5NZU - chains G and R of the 11 polymer chains in the assembly; structure by electron microscopy, 15.00 A resolution (very low resolution: no residue pairs are listed; an interface is given only as per-side residue counts).

# Chain G
Name: Coatomer subunit gamma-1
From: Mus musculus
UniProt: Q9QZE5 (COPG1_MOUSE); residues 1-874 here = UniProt positions 1-874
Sequence (874 residues; each row starts with the number of its first residue):
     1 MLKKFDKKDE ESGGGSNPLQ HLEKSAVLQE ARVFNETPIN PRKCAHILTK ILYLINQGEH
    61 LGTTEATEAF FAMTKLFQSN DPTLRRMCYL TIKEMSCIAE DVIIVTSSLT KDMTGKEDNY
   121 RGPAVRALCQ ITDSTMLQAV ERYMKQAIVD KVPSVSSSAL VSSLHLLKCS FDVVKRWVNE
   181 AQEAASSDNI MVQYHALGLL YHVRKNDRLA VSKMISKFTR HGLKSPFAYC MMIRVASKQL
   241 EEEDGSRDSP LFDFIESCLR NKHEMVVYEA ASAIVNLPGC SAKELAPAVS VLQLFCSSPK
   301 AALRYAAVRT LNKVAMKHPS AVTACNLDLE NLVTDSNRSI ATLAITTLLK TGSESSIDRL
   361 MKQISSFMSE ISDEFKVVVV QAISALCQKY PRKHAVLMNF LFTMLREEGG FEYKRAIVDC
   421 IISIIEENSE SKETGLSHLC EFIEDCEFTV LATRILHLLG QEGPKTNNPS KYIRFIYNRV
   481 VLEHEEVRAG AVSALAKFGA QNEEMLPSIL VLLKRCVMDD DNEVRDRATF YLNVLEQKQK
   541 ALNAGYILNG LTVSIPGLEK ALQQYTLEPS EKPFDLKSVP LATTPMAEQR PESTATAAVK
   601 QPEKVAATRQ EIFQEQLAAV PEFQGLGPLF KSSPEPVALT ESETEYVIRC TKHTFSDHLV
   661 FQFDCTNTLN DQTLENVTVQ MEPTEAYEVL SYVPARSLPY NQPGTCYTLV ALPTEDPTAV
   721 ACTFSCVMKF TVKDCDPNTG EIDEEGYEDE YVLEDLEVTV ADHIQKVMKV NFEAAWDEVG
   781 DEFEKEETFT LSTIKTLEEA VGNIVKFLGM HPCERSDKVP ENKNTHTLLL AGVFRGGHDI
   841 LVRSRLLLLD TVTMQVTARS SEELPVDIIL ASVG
Unresolved in the structure: 1-20, 550-605
UniProt features mapped onto this chain:
  - modified residue: Thr-594 (Phosphothreonine)

# Chain R
Name: ADP-ribosylation factor 1
From: Saccharomyces cerevisiae
UniProt: P11076 (ARF1_YEAST); residue numbers follow UniProt; this construct covers 1-181
Sequence (181 residues; numbered 1 to 181; the number before each row is that of its first residue):
     1 MGLFASKLFS NLFGNKEMRI LMVGLDGAGK TTVLYKLKLG EVITTIPTIG FNVETVQYKN
    61 ISFTVWDVGG QDRIRSLWRH YYRNTEGVIF VVDSNDRSRI GEAREVMQRM LNEDELRNAA
   121 WLVFANKQDL PEAMSAAEIT EKLGLHSIRN RPWFIQATCA TSGEGLYEGL EWLSNSLKNS
   181 T
Unresolved in the structure: 1-17, 177-181
UniProt features mapped onto this chain:
  - binding site (GTP): Leu-25 to Thr-32, Thr-48, Gly-70, Asn-126 to Asp-129, Ala-160, Thr-161
  - lipidation: Gly-2 (N-myristoyl glycine)
  - cross-link: Lys-127 (Glycyl lysine isopeptide (Lys-Gly) (interchain with G-Cter in ubiquitin))

# Chain G / chain R interface
At this resolution (15 A) residue pairs are not listed: 8 residues of chain G and 4 of chain R lie at the interface.

# Overview
The interface between chain G and chain R involves 8 residues on one side and 4 on the other. Curated
annotation (UniProt) lists 16 GTP-binding residues on chain R.
Here chain G is Coatomer subunit gamma-1 (Mus musculus) and chain R is ADP-ribosylation factor 1
(Saccharomyces cerevisiae). Entry 5NZU (The structure of the COPI coat linkage II) was determined by electron
microscopy together with 5NZR from the same study.
